Entry 6UH1 (electron microscopy, 3.04 A resolution); this record covers chains A and C of the 4 polymer chains in the assembly.

[Chain A]
Molecule: VP1
Organism: Enterovirus A71
UniProt: D4QGA8 (D4QGA8_9ENTO); residues 1-297 here correspond to UniProt positions 566-862 (UniProt number = residue number + 565)
Sequence (297 residues; numbered 1 to 297; the number before each row is that of its first residue):
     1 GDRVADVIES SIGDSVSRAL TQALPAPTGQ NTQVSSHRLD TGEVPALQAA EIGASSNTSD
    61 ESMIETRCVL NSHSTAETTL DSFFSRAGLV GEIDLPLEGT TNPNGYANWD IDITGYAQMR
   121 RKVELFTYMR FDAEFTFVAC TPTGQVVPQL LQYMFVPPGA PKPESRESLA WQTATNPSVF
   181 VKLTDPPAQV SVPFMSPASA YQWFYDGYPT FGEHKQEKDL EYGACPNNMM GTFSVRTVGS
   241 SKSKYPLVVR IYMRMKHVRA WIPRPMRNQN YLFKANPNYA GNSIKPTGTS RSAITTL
Residues lining bound ligands: sphingosine (SPH): Ile-111, Asp-112, Ile-113, Thr-114, Phe-131, Phe-135, Phe-137, Tyr-153, Phe-155, Val-179, Val-190, Val-192, Met-195, Tyr-201, Gln-202, Trp-203, Asn-228, Met-230, Phe-233

[Chain C]
Molecule: VP3
Organism: Enterovirus A71
Notes: EC 3.4.22.29, 3.6.1.15, 3.4.22.28, 2.7.7.48
UniProt: A0A0E3SXU7 (A0A0E3SXU7_9ENTO); residues 1-242 here correspond to UniProt positions 324-565 (UniProt number = residue number + 323)
Sequence (242 residues; numbered 1 to 242; the number before each row is that of its first residue):
     1 GFPTELKPGT NQFLTTDDGV SAPILPNFHP TPCIHIPGEV RNLLELCQVE TILEVNNVPT
    61 NATSLMERLR FPVSAQAGKG ELCAVFRADP GRDGPWQSTM LGQLCGYYTQ WSGSLEVTFM
   121 FTGSFMATGK MLIAYTPPGG PLPKDRATAM LGTHVIWDFG LQSSVTLVIP WISNTHYRAH
   181 ARDGVFDYYT TGLVSIWYQT NYVVPIGAPN TAYIIALAAA QKNFTMKLCK DTSHILQTAS
   241 IQ

[How chain A and chain C interact]
Contacting residue pairs - 140 pairs, chain A then chain C:
  Ser-17(A) with His-35(C)
  Gln-30(A) with Lys-222(C); Asn-223(C)
  Ala-46(A) with Val-165(C); Thr-166(C), hydrogen bond (backbone-backbone)
  Leu-47(A) with Ser-164(C)
  Gln-48(A) with Gln-162(C); Ser-164(C), hydrogen bond (backbone-backbone); Thr-166(C)
  Ala-50(A) with Met-120(C), hydrophobic; Leu-217(C), hydrophobic
  Glu-51(A) with Ser-163(C), hydrogen bond
  Ser-55(A) with Gln-48(C); Val-49(C); Glu-50(C)
  Ser-56(A) with Glu-50(C), hydrogen bond; Glu-116(C), hydrogen bond; Thr-166(C)
  Thr-58(A) with Glu-116(C); Thr-166(C), hydrogen bond; Gln-221(C), hydrogen bond (backbone-side chain)
  Ser-59(A) with Gln-221(C)
  Asp-60(A) with Ser-114(C); Val-168(C); Gln-221(C)
  Met-63(A) with Thr-166(C); Val-168(C), hydrophobic
  Ile-64(A) with Pro-170(C), hydrophobic
  Asn-71(A) with Asn-223(C)
  His-73(A) with Ser-112(C); His-176(C); Tyr-177(C); Thr-225(C)
  Ser-74(A) with Thr-225(C)
  Thr-75(A) with Asn-42(C), hydrogen bond (backbone-side chain); Leu-44(C)
  Glu-77(A) with Tyr-108(C), hydrogen bond (backbone-side chain); Lys-227(C); Leu-228(C), hydrogen bond (side chain-backbone); Cys-229(C)
  Thr-78(A) with Asn-42(C), hydrogen bond; Leu-43(C), hydrogen bond (backbone-backbone); Leu-44(C); Tyr-108(C)
  Leu-80(A) with Val-40(C)
  Phe-83(A) with Leu-43(C), hydrophobic; Tyr-108(C)
  Arg-86(A) with Thr-16(C); Cys-229(C)
  Ala-87(A) with Thr-15(C)
  Gly-115(A) with Ile-241(C)
  Ala-117(A) with Gln-237(C)
  Gln-118(A) with Asp-231(C), hydrogen bond
  Arg-121(A) with Gln-103(C), hydrogen bond; Tyr-107(C)
  Lys-122(A) with Tyr-107(C)
  Leu-125(A) with Met-100(C), hydrophobic; Leu-104(C), hydrophobic
  Phe-126(A) with Val-40(C), hydrophobic; Leu-43(C), hydrophobic
  Arg-130(A) with Thr-31(C), hydrogen bond (side chain-backbone)
  Glu-134(A) with Gly-19(C); Ser-21(C), hydrogen bond
  Thr-136(A) with Phe-13(C)
  Pro-177(A) with Ile-24(C)
  Pro-186(A) with Asn-11(C)
  Pro-187(A) with Phe-13(C), hydrophobic
  Gln-189(A) with Phe-13(C); Ser-21(C), hydrogen bond; Ala-22(C)
  Val-190(A) with Ala-22(C); Ile-24(C), hydrophobic
  Ser-191(A) with Ala-22(C), hydrogen bond (backbone-backbone); Pro-23(C); Ile-24(C)
  Pro-193(A) with Leu-25(C); Phe-28(C), hydrophobic
  Phe-194(A) with Phe-28(C); Pro-30(C)
  Met-195(A) with Leu-25(C), hydrophobic
  Ser-196(A) with Thr-31(C), hydrogen bond (backbone-side chain)
  Pro-197(A) with Thr-31(C)
  Ala-198(A) with Thr-31(C), hydrogen bond (backbone-side chain)
  Ser-199(A) with Pro-32(C), hydrogen bond (side chain-backbone); Cys-33(C); Ile-34(C), hydrogen bond (side chain-backbone)
  Arg-254(A) with Asp-17(C), hydrogen bond (side chain-backbone); Asp-18(C), salt bridge; Gly-19(C)
  Lys-256(A) with Gly-19(C)
  Arg-259(A) with Cys-33(C); Glu-39(C), salt bridge
  Ala-260(A) with Gly-38(C); Glu-39(C); Val-40(C), hydrogen bond (backbone-backbone)
  Trp-261(A) with Cys-33(C), hydrophobic; Ile-36(C); Gly-38(C); Glu-39(C)
  Ile-262(A) with Pro-37(C); Gly-38(C), hydrogen bond (backbone-backbone)
  Pro-263(A) with Val-40(C); Leu-46(C), hydrophobic
  Met-266(A) with Leu-104(C), hydrophobic; Tyr-107(C), hydrophobic
  Arg-267(A) with Gln-103(C)
  Asn-268(A) with Ile-235(C)
  Asn-270(A) with Leu-236(C); Gln-237(C); Thr-238(C)
  Tyr-271(A) with Gln-237(C), hydrogen bond (backbone-side chain)
  Leu-272(A) with Ile-241(C); Gln-242(C), hydrogen bond (backbone-backbone)
  Phe-273(A) with Gln-242(C)
  Ile-284(A) with Leu-65(C), hydrophobic
  Pro-286(A) with Arg-68(C)
  Thr-287(A) with Glu-54(C); Gln-97(C), hydrogen bond (backbone-side chain)
  Gly-288(A) with Gln-97(C)
  Thr-289(A) with Asn-57(C); Asp-93(C)
  Ser-290(A) with Asn-57(C); Val-58(C); Thr-60(C)
  Arg-291(A) with Val-55(C), hydrogen bond (side chain-backbone); Asn-57(C), hydrogen bond; Val-58(C); Val-85(C), hydrogen bond (side chain-backbone)
  Ser-292(A) with Val-58(C)
  Ala-293(A) with Val-58(C)
  Ile-294(A) with Phe-71(C), hydrophobic; Cys-83(C); Ala-84(C), hydrophobic; Val-85(C), hydrogen bond (backbone-backbone)
  Thr-295(A) with Leu-82(C); Cys-83(C); Val-85(C); Leu-142(C)
  Leu-297(A) with Arg-87(C); Leu-193(C), hydrophobic
Other interface residues (no listed pair), chain A (87 interface residues in all): Ala-23, Gly-29, Pro-45, Ala-49, Thr-79, Arg-120, Tyr-128, Val-138, Phe-155, Val-192, Tyr-252, Arg-264, Lys-274, Thr-296
Other interface residues (no listed pair), chain C (91 interface residues in all): Arg-41, Asn-56, Phe-86, Pro-95, Ser-98, Thr-118, Thr-153, Val-155, Met-226, Thr-232

[Overview]
87 residues of chain A and 91 residues of chain C are in contact, with 32 hydrogen bonds and 2 salt bridges.
Polar pairs include Arg-254(A)/Asp-18(C), Arg-259(A)/Glu-39(C) and Glu-51(A)/Ser-163(C). Sphingosine is bound
between chain A and chain C.
Chain A is VP1 and chain C is VP3, both from Enterovirus A71; the structure, Structure of the EVA71 strain
11316 capsid, was determined by electron microscopy, deposited together with 6UH6 and 6UH7.
